5SB4 - chains B and E of the 6 polymer chains in the assembly; structure by X-ray diffraction, 2.50 A resolution.

Chain B:
Protein: Tubulin beta-2B chain
Organism: Bos taurus
Reference sequence: Q6B856 (TBB2B_BOVIN); the author numbering skips numbers that UniProt does not, so the offset changes along the chain: 1-42 = UniProt 1-42; 45-360 = UniProt 43-358; 369-455 = UniProt 359-445
Chain sequence (445 residues; numbered 1 to 455; 10 numbers in that range are skipped by the numbering (no residue carries them; nothing is unmodelled there); the number before each row is that of its first residue):
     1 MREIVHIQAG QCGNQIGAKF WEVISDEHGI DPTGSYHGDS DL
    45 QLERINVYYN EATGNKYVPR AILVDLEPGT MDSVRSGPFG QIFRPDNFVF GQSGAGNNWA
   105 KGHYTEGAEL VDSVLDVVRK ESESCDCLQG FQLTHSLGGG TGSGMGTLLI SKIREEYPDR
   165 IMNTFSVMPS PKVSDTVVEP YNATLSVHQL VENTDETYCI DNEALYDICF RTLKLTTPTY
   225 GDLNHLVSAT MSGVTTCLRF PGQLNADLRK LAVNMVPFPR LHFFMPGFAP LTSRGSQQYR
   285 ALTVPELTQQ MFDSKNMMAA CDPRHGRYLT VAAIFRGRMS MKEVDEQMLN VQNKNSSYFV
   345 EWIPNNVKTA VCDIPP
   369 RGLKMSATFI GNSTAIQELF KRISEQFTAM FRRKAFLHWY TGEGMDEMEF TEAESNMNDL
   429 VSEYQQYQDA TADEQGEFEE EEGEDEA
Disordered / not traced: 278-281, 438-455
UniProt features mapped onto this chain:
  - motif: Met1 to Ile4 (MREI motif)
  - binding site (GTP): Gln11, Glu71, Ser140, Gly144, Thr145, Gly146, Asn206, Asn228
  - binding site (Mg(2+)): Glu71
  - modified residue: Ser40 (Phosphoserine), Thr57 (Phosphothreonine), Lys60 (N6-acetyllysine), Ser174 (Phosphoserine), Thr287 (Phosphothreonine), Thr292 (Phosphothreonine), Arg320 (Omega-N-methylarginine), Glu448 (5-glutamyl polyglutamate)
  - cross-link (Glycyl lysine isopeptide (Lys-Gly)): Lys60 (interchain with G-Cter in ubiquitin), Lys326 (interchain with G-Cter in ubiquitin)
Bound ions: Mg2+: Gln11 (together with GDP); Ca2+: Glu113 (shared with 1 residue of chain C)
Residues lining bound ligands:
  - 4B6 (N-{4-[2-(2-fluoroanilino)-1,3-thiazol-4-yl]phenyl}acetamide): Gly100, Asn101, Asn102, Lys105, Val182, Trp407
  - GDP (guanosine-5'-diphosphate): Gly10, Gln11, Cys12, Gln15, Ile16, Asn101, Ser140, Gly142, Gly143, Gly144, Thr145, Gly146, Ser147, Val171, Pro173, Val177, Asp179, Glu183, Asn206, Leu209, Tyr224, Leu227, Asn228

Chain E:
Protein: Stathmin-4
Organism: Rattus norvegicus
Reference sequence: P63043 (STMN4_RAT); residues 5-145 here correspond to UniProt positions 49-189 (UniProt number = residue number + 44)
Chain sequence (143 residues; numbered 3 to 145; the number before each row is that of its first residue):
     3 MADMEVIELN KCTSGQSFEV ILKPPSFDGV PEFNASLPRR RDPSLEEIQK KLEAAEERRK
    63 YQEAELLKHL AEKREHEREV IQKAIEENNN FIKMAKEKLA QKMESNKENR EAHLAAMLER
   123 LQEKDKHAEE VRKNKELKEE ASR
Disordered / not traced: 3-5, 29-43, 144-145
Sequence notes: initiating methionine (3); expression tag (4)
UniProt features mapped onto this chain:
  - modified residue: Ser46 (Phosphoserine)

Chain B / chain E interface:
Pairs across the interface (25):
  His107(B) with Lys75(E), hydrogen bond
  Tyr108(B) with His78(E), hydrogen bond; Glu79(E); Val82(E), hydrophobic; Ile83(E)
  Leu152(B) with Glu79(E)
  Ser155(B) with Leu72(E); Lys75(E); Arg76(E), hydrogen bond
  Lys156(B) with Arg76(E); Glu79(E), salt bridge
  Arg158(B) with Leu68(E)
  Glu159(B) with Leu69(E); Leu72(E); Arg76(E), salt bridge
  Pro162(B) with Glu65(E)
  Gln193(B) with Lys75(E)
  Glu196(B) with His71(E), salt bridge
  Thr409(B) with Glu89(E)
  Glu411(B) with Val82(E); Ala86(E)
  Gly412(B) with Val82(E); Lys85(E); Ala86(E)
  Glu417(B) with His78(E), salt bridge
Other interface residues (no listed pair), chain B (18 interface residues in all): Thr109, Asn197, Gly410, Met413

Summary:
18 residues of chain B and 14 residues of chain E are in contact; the contacts include 3 hydrogen bonds and 4
salt bridges. Polar pairs include Lys156(B)-Glu79(E), Glu159(B)-Arg76(E) and Glu196(B)-His71(E). Bound to
chain B: GDP and compound 4B6.
Here chain B is Tubulin beta-2B chain (Bos taurus) and chain E is Stathmin-4 (Rattus norvegicus). Entry 5SB4
(Tubulin-todalam-8-complex) was determined by X-ray diffraction together with 5SB3, 5SB5, 5SB6, 5SB7 and 7Z7D
from the same study.
